Entry 7DVV (X-ray diffraction, 2.49 A resolution); this record covers chains B and L of the 4 polymer chains in the assembly.

== Chain B ==
Molecule: HTH marR-type domain-containing protein
Organism: Streptococcus agalactiae serotype III (strain NEM316)
Notes: fragment: heme sensor protein
Reference sequence: Q8E4J9 (Q8E4J9_STRA3); residues 1-146 here = UniProt positions 1-146
Sequence (153 residues; each row starts with the number of its first residue):
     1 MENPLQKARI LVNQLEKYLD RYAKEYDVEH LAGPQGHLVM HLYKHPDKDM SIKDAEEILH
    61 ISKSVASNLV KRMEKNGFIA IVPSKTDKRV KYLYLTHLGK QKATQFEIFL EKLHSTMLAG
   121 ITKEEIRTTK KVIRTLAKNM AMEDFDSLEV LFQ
Unresolved in the structure: 1, 142-153
Sequence notes: expression tag (147-153)
From the paper describing this entry:
  - binding site for the 28-nt DNA strand (chain L): Lys53, Ser62, Lys63, Ser64, Ser67, Arg72, Arg89
  - mutagenesis - R89A: abolished binding to the 28-nt DNA strand (chain L)
  - mutagenesis - K53A, S62A, K63A, S67A, K75A, H114A (Kd 25 nM): unchanged binding to the 28-nt DNA strand (chain L)
  - mutagenesis - R72A: decreased binding to the 28-nt DNA strand (chain L)

== Chain L ==
Molecule: 28-nt DNA strand
Sequence (28 nucleotides; each row starts with the number of its first residue):
     1 TAAAATAGTT CTCACGATAA CTATTAAA

== How chain B and chain L interact ==
Pairs across the interface (24; chain B residue first):
  Arg9(B) - DG16(L)  phosphate contact
  Asn13(B) - DG16(L)  hydrogen bond to the phosphate
  Lys17(B) - DT18(L)  phosphate contact
  Arg21(B) - DT18(L)  salt bridge to the phosphate
  Ser51(B) - DG8(L)  phosphate contact
  Ile52(B) - DG8(L)  hydrogen bond to the phosphate
  Ile52(B) - DT9(L)  phosphate contact
  Lys53(B) - DA7(L)  salt bridge to the phosphate
  Lys53(B) - DG8(L)  hydrogen bond to the phosphate
  Lys63(B) - DA7(L)  hydrogen bond to the base
  Lys63(B) - DG8(L)  hydrogen bond to the base
  Lys63(B) - DT9(L)  base contact
  Ser64(B) - DT10(L)  base contact
  Ser67(B) - DT9(L)  hydrogen bond to the phosphate
  Ser67(B) - DT10(L)  base contact
  Lys71(B) - DT10(L)  salt bridge to the phosphate
  Arg89(B) - DA5(L)  base contact
  Arg89(B) - DT6(L)  hydrogen bond to the base
  Arg89(B) - DA7(L)  sugar contact
  Arg89(B) - DG8(L)  sugar contact
  Val90(B) - DA7(L)  phosphate contact
  Val90(B) - DG8(L)  phosphate contact
  Lys91(B) - DG8(L)  hydrogen bond to the phosphate
  Lys91(B) - DT9(L)  salt bridge to the phosphate
Also at the interface, not in a pair above, chain B (15 interface residues in all): Asn68
Also at the interface, not in a pair above, chain L (10 interface residues in all): DC11, DA17

== Summary ==
The interface between chain B and chain L involves 15 residues on one side and 10 on the other; the contacts
include 8 hydrogen bonds and 4 salt bridges. Polar pairs include Lys63(B)-DA7(L), Lys63(B)-DG8(L) and
Arg89(B)-DT6(L). From the paper: a binding site for the 28-nt DNA strand (chain L) at Lys53(B), Ser62(B) and
Lys63(B) among others; R89A of chain B abolishes binding to the 28-nt DNA strand (chain L); 8 substitutions
were tested in all.
Chain B is HTH marR-type domain-containing protein (Streptococcus agalactiae serotype III (strain NEM316)) and
chain L is a 28-nt DNA strand; the structure, Heme sensor protein PefR from Streptococcus agalactiae bound to
operator DNA (28-mer), was determined by X-ray diffraction together with 7DVR, 7DVS, 7DVT and 7DVU from the
same study.
